Entry 6Y5D (electron microscopy, 4.10 A resolution (low resolution: residue-level contacts below are approximate; hydrogen-bond / salt-bridge calls are withheld)); this record covers chains C and I of the 22 polymer chains in the assembly.

Chain C:
Molecule: Histone H2A type 2-A
Organism: Homo sapiens
Reference sequence: Q6FI13 (H2A2A_HUMAN); numbering as in UniProt (aligned over 1-130)
Sequence (130 residues; row label = number of the first residue in the row):
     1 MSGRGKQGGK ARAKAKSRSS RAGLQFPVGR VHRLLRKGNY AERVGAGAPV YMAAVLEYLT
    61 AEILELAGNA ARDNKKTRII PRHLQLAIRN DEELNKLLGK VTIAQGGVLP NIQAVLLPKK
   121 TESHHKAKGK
Unresolved in the structure: 1-11, 119-130
Covalently attached groups: pentanedial (PTD) linked to Lys37, Lys100

Chain I:
Molecule: 153-nt DNA strand
Sequence (153 nucleotides; row label = number of the first residue in the row):
     1 ATCCTGGAGA ATCCCGGTGC CGAGGCCGCT CAATTGGTCG TAGACAGCTC TAGCACCGCT
    61 TAAACGCACG TACGCGCTGT CCCCCGCGTT TTAACCGCCA AGGGGATTAC TCCCTAGTCT
   121 CCAGGCACGT GTCAGATATA TACATCCTGT GAT

Interface between chain C and chain I:
Pairs across the interface (16):
  Arg12(C) with DT35(I); DG36(I)
  Ala13(C) with DT35(I); DG36(I)
  Lys14(C) with DT35(I)
  Ala15(C) with DT34(I); DT35(I)
  Lys16(C) with DT34(I)
  Ser17(C) with DT34(I)
  Arg18(C) with DT34(I)
  Arg21(C) with DT35(I)
  Gly29(C) with DT34(I)
  Arg30(C) with DA33(I)
  Arg33(C) with DA33(I)
  Arg43(C) with DA42(I)
  Arg78(C) with DA23(I)
Also at the interface, not in a pair above, chain C (14 interface residues in all): Lys75
Also at the interface, not in a pair above, chain I (9 interface residues in all): DC14, DG24, DA32

In short:
14 residues of chain C face 9 of chain I across their interface. Pentanedial is covalently linked to Lys37(C)
and Lys100(C).
Here chain C is Histone H2A type 2-A (Homo sapiens) and chain I is a 153-nt DNA strand. Entry 6Y5D (Structure
of human cGAS (K394E) bound to the nucleosome) was determined by electron microscopy (same publication as
6Y5E).
